PDB entry 7V87 | electron microscopy, 3.30 A resolution | chains A and F

[Chain A]
Name: Spike glycoprotein
Source organism: Severe acute respiratory syndrome coronavirus 2
Reference sequence: P0DTC2 (SPIKE_SARS2); residue numbers follow UniProt; this construct covers 1-1208
Sequence (1283 residues; numbered 1 to 1283; the number before each row is that of its first residue):
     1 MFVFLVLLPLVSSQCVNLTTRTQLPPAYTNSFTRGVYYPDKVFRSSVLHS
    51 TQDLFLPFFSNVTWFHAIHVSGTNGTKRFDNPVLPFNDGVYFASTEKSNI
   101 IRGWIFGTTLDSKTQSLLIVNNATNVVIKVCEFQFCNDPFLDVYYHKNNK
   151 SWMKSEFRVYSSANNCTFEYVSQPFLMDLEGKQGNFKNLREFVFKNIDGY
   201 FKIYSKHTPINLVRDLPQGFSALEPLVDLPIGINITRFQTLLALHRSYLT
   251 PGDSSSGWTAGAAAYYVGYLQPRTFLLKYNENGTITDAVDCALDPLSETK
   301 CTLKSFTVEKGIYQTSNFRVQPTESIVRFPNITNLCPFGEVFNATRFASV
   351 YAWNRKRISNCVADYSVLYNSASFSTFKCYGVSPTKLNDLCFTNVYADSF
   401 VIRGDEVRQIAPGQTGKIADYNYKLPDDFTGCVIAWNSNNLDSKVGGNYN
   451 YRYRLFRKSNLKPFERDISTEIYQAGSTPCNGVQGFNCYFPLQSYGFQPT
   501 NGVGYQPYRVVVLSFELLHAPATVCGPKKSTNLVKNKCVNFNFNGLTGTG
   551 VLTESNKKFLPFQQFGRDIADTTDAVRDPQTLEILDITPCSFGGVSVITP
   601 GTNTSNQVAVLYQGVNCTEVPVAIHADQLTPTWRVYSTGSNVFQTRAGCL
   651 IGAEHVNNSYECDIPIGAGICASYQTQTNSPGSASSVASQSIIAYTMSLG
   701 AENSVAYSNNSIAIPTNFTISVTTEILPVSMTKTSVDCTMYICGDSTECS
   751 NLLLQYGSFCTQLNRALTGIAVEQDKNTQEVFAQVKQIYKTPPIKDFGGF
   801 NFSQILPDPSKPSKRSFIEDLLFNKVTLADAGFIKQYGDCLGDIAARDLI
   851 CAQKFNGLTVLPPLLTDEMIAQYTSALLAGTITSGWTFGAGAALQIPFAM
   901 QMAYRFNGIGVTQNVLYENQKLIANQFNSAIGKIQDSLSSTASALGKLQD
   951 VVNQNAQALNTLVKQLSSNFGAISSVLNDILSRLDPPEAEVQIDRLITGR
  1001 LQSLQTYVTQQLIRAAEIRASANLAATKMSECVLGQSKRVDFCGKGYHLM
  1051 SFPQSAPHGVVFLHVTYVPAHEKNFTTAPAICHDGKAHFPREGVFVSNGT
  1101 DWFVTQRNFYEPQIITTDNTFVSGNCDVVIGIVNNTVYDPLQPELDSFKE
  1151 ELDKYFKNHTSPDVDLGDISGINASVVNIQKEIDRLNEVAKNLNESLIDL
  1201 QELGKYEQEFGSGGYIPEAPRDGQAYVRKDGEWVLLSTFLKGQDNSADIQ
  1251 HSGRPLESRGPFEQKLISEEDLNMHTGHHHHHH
Not modelled in the structure: 1-329, 531-1283
Disulfides: Cys336-Cys361, Cys379-Cys432, Cys391-Cys525, Cys480-Cys488
Glycans and other covalent adducts: N-acetylglucosamine (NAG) linked to Asn343
Construct notes: variant Asp142 (Gly in P0DTC2), Lys154 (Glu in P0DTC2), Arg452 (Leu in P0DTC2), Gln484 (Glu in P0DTC2), Gly614 (Asp in P0DTC2), His1071 (Gln in P0DTC2); conflict Gly682 (Arg in P0DTC2), Ser683 (Arg in P0DTC2), Ser685 (Arg in P0DTC2), Pro986 (Lys in P0DTC2), Pro987 (Val in P0DTC2), Asp1101 (His in P0DTC2); expression tag (1209-1283)
UniProt features mapped onto this chain:
  - region: Asn280 to Cys301 (Putative superantigen), Arg403 to Asp405 (Integrin-binding motif), Asn448 to Tyr451, Tyr453 to Phe456 (Immunodominant HLA epitope recognized by the CD8+), Pro681, Ala684 (Putative superantigen), Ser816 to Tyr837 (Fusion peptide 1), Lys835 to Phe855 (Fusion peptide 2), Asp1163 to Glu1202 (Heptad repeat 2)
  - site: Arg815, Ser816 (Cleavage)
  - glycosylation: Asn17 (N-linked (GlcNAc...) (complex) asparagine), Asn61 (N-linked (GlcNAc...) (hybrid) asparagine), Asn74 (N-linked (GlcNAc...) (complex) asparagine), Asn122 (N-linked (GlcNAc...) (hybrid) asparagine), Asn149 (N-linked (GlcNAc...) (complex) asparagine), Asn165 (N-linked (GlcNAc...) (complex) asparagine), Asn234 (N-linked (GlcNAc...) (high mannose) asparagine), Asn282 (N-linked (GlcNAc...) (complex) asparagine), Thr323 (O-linked (GalNAc) threonine), Ser325 (O-linked (HexNAc...) serine), Asn331 (N-linked (GlcNAc...) (complex) asparagine), Asn343 (N-linked (GlcNAc...) (complex) asparagine), Asn603 (N-linked (GlcNAc...) (hybrid) asparagine), Asn616 (N-linked (GlcNAc...) (complex) asparagine), Asn657 (N-linked (GlcNAc...) (complex) asparagine), Thr676 (O-linked (GlcNAc...) threonine), Thr678 (O-linked (GlcNAc...) threonine), Asn709 (N-linked (GlcNAc...) (high mannose) asparagine), Asn717 (N-linked (GlcNAc...) (hybrid) asparagine), Asn801 (N-linked (GlcNAc...) (hybrid) asparagine) and 6 more in UniProt
  - natural variant: Leu5 (L5F: In strain: Iota/B.1.526), Ser13 (S13I: In strain: Epsilon/B.1.427/B.1.429), Leu18 (L18F: In strain: Beta/B.1.351, Gamma/P.1 and 1 more), Thr19 (T19I: In strain: Omicron/BQ.1.1, Omicron/XBB.1.5 and 1 more; T19R: In strain: Delta/B.1.617.2, Omicron/BA.2 and 4 more), Thr20 (T20N: In strain: Gamma/P.1), Leu24 to Ala27 (sequence variant, change not given here; In strain: Omicron/BA.2, Omicron/BA.2.12.1 and 6 more), Pro26 (P26S: In strain: Gamma/P.1), Gln52 (Q52H: In strain: Omicron/EG.5.1), Ala67 (A67V: In strain: Eta/B.1.525, Omicron/BA.1), His69 to Val70 (deletion: In strain: Alpha/B.1.1.7, Eta/B.1.525 and 5 more), Gly75 (G75V: In strain: Lambda/C.37), Thr76 (T76I: In strain: Lambda/C.37), 76 further natural variant entries in UniProt
  - mutagenesis: His69 to Val70 (Increased incorporation of cleaved spike into virions), Asn121 (N121Q: Partial loss of biliverdin affinity), Arg190 (R190K: Partial loss of biliverdin affinity), Asn234 (N234Q: Increased resistance to neutralizing antibodies), Asn331 (N331Q: Reduced viral infectivity), Asn343 (N343Q: Reduced viral infectivity), Tyr453 (Y453F: Decreased HLA binding to NF9 epitope. Increased binding affinity to human ACE2), Ala475 (A475V: Increased resistance to neutralizing antibodies), Val483 (V483A: Increased resistance to neutralizing antibodies), Phe490 (F490L: Increased resistance to neutralizing antibodies and human covalescent sera neutralization), Gln493 (Q493N: Reduced host ACE2-binding affinity in vitro; Q493Y: Reduced host ACE2-binding affinity in vitro), Asn501 (N501T: Reduced host ACE2-binding affinity in vitro; N501Y: Increased binding affinity to human ACE2), 9 further mutagenesis entries in UniProt

[Chain F]
Name: Angiotensin-converting enzyme 2, Angiotensin-converting enzyme 2 (ACE2) ectodomain
Source organism: Homo sapiens
Notes: EC 3.4.17.23, 3.4.17.-
Reference sequence: Q9BYF1 (ACE2_HUMAN); residues 1-615 carry their UniProt numbers (615 of 861 residues fall inside the UniProt entry; the rest is not from it)
Sequence (861 residues; each row starts with the number of its first residue):
     1 MSSSSWLLLSLVAVTAAQSTIEEQAKTFLDKFNHEAEDLFYQSSLASWNY
    51 NTNITEENVQNMNNAGDKWSAFLKEQSTLAQMYPLQEIQNLTVKLQLQAL
   101 QQNGSSVLSEDKSKRLNTILNTMSTIYSTGKVCNPDNPQECLLLEPGLNE
   151 IMANSLDYNERLWAWESWRSEVGKQLRPLYEEYVVLKNEMARANHYEDYG
   201 DYWRGDYEVNGVDGYDYSRGQLIEDVEHTFEEIKPLYEHLHAYVRAKLMN
   251 AYPSYISPIGCLPAHLLGDMWGRFWTNLYSLTVPFGQKPNIDVTDAMVDQ
   301 AWDAQRIFKEAEKFFVSVGLPNMTQGFWENSMLTDPGNVQKAVCHPTAWD
   351 LGKGDFRILMCTKVTMDDFLTAHHEMGHIQYDMAYAAQPFLLRNGANEGF
   401 HEAVGEIMSLSAATPKHLKSIGLLSPDFQEDNETEINFLLKQALTIVGTL
   451 PFTYMLEKWRWMVFKGEIPKDQWMKKWWEMKREIVGVVEPVPHDETYCDP
   501 ASLFHVSNDYSFIRYYTRTLYQFQFQEALCQAAKHEGPLHKCDISNSTEA
   551 GQKLFNMLRLGKSEPWTLALENVVGAKNMNVRPLLNYFEPLFTWLKDQNK
   601 NSFVGWSTDWSPYADGSGGSGSGGSKGEELFTGVVPILVELDGDVNGHKF
   651 SVRGEGEGDATNGKLTLKFICTTGKLPVPWPTLVTTLTYGVQCFSRYPDH
   701 MKRHDFFKSAMPEGYVQERTISFKDDGTYKTRAEVKFEGDTLVNRIELKG
   751 IDFKEDGNILGHKLEYNFNSHNVYITADKQKNGIKANFKIRHNVEDGSVQ
   801 LADHYQQNTPIGDGPVLLPDNHYLSTQSVLSKDPNEKRDHMVLLEFVTAA
   851 GITHGMDELYK
Not modelled in the structure: 1-18, 615-861
Disulfides: Cys133-Cys141, Cys344-Cys361, Cys530-Cys542
Glycans and other covalent adducts: N-acetylglucosamine (NAG) linked to Asn53, Asn90, Asn103, Asn322, Asn432, Asn546
UniProt features mapped onto this chain:
  - region (Interaction with SARS-CoV spike glycoprotein): Asp30 to Tyr41, Met82 to Pro84, Lys353 to Arg357
  - active site: Glu375 (Proton acceptor), His505 (Proton donor)
  - binding site (chloride): Arg169, Trp477, Lys481
  - binding site (substrate): Arg273, His345, Pro346, Tyr515
  - binding site (Zn(2+)): His374, His378, Glu402
  - glycosylation (N-linked (GlcNAc...) asparagine): Asn53, Asn90, Asn103, Asn322, Asn432, Asn546

[Chain A / chain F interface]
Pairs across the interface (29):
  Lys417(A) - Asp30(F)  salt bridge
  Tyr449(A) - Asp38(F)  hydrogen bond
  Tyr449(A) - Gln42(F)
  Tyr453(A) - His34(F)  hydrogen bond
  Phe456(A) - Thr27(F)
  Ala475(A) - Gln24(F)
  Gly476(A) - Gln24(F)
  Phe486(A) - Met82(F)  hydrophobic
  Phe486(A) - Tyr83(F)
  Asn487(A) - Gln24(F)  hydrogen bond
  Asn487(A) - Tyr83(F)  hydrogen bond
  Tyr489(A) - Phe28(F)
  Tyr489(A) - Lys31(F)
  Gln493(A) - Lys31(F)  hydrogen bond
  Gln493(A) - His34(F)  hydrogen bond
  Gln493(A) - Glu35(F)
  Ser494(A) - His34(F)
  Gly496(A) - Asp38(F)
  Gly496(A) - Lys353(F)  hydrogen bond (backbone-side chain)
  Thr500(A) - Tyr41(F)  hydrogen bond
  Thr500(A) - Asp355(F)
  Thr500(A) - Arg357(F)
  Asn501(A) - Tyr41(F)  hydrogen bond
  Asn501(A) - Lys353(F)
  Gly502(A) - Lys353(F)  hydrogen bond (backbone-backbone)
  Gly502(A) - Gly354(F)  hydrogen bond (backbone-backbone)
  Tyr505(A) - Glu37(F)
  Tyr505(A) - Lys353(F)
  Tyr505(A) - Gly354(F)
Interface residues without a listed pair, chain A (19 interface residues in all): Leu455, Phe497, Gln498
Interface residues without a listed pair, chain F (18 interface residues in all): Ser19

[Summary]
19 residues of chain A and 18 residues of chain F are in contact; the contacts include 11 hydrogen bonds and 1
salt bridge. Polar contacts include Lys417(A)-Asp30(F), Tyr449(A)-Asp38(F) and Tyr453(A)-His34(F). Covalently
linked N-acetylglucosamine: at Asn343(A).
Chain A is Spike glycoprotein (Severe acute respiratory syndrome coronavirus 2) and chain F is
Angiotensin-converting enzyme 2, Angiotensin-converting enzyme 2 (ACE2) ectodomain (Homo sapiens); the
structure, Local refinement of SARS-CoV-2 S-Kappa variant (B.1.617.1) RBD and Angiotensin-converting enzyme 2
(ACE2) ectodomain, was determined by electron microscopy.
